8GKH - chains N and P of the 4 polymer chains in the assembly; structure by electron microscopy, 2.70 A resolution.

# Chain N
Molecule: 15-nt DNA strand
Sequence (15 nucleotides; numbered -15 to -1; the number before each row is that of its first residue; numbers below 1 keep their minus sign (DC-15 is residue -15)):
   -15 CGGTACCCGG GCATA

# Chain P
Name: Maltodextrin-binding protein (Fragment), OrfB_Zn_ribbon domain-containing protein
Organism: Methanosarcina mazei
UniProt: chimeric construct of A0A0F8NYV9, A0A0L0H5U9: residues -376 to -8 from A0A0F8NYV9 (A0A0F8NYV9_METMZ) positions 1-369 (UniProt number = residue number + 377); residues 2-638 from A0A0L0H5U9 positions 2-638 (same numbers)
Sequence (1032 residues; numbered -393 to 638; the number before each row is that of its first residue; numbers below 1 keep their minus sign (Met-393 is residue -393)):
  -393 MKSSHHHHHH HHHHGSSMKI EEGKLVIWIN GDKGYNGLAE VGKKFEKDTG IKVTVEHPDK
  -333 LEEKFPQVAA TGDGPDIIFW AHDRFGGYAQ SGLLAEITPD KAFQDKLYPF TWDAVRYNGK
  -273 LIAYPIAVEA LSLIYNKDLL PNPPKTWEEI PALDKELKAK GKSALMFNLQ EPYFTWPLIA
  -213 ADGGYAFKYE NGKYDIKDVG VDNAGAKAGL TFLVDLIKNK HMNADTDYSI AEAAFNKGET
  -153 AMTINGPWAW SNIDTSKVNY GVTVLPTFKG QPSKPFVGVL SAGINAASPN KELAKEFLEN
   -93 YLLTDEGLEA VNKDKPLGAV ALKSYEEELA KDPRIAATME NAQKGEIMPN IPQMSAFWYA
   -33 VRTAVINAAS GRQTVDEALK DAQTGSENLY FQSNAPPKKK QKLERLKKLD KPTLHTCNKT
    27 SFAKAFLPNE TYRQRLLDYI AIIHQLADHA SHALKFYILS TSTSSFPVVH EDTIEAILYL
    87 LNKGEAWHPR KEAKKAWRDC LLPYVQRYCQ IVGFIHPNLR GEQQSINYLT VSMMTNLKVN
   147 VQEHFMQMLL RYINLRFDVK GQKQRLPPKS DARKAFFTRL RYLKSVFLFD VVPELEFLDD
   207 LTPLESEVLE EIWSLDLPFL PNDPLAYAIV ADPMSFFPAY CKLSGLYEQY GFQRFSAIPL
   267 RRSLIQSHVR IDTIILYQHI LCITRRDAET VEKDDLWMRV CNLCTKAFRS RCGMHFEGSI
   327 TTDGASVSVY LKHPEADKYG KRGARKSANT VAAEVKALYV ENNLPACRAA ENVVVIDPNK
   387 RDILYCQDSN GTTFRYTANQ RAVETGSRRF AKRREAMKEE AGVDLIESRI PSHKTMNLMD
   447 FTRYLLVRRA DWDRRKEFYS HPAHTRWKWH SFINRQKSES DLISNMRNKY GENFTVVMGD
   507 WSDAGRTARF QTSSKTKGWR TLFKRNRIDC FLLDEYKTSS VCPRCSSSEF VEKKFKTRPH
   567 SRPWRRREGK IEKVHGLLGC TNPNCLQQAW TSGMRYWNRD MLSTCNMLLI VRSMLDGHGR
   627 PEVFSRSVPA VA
Unresolved in the structure: -393 to 17, 346-361, 634-638
Differences from the reference sequence: initiating methionine (-393); expression tag (-392 to -377); conflict Ile-374 (Thr3 in A0A0F8NYV9), Gly-9 (Asn368 in A0A0F8NYV9); linker (-7 to 1)
Bound ions: Mg2+ site 1: Asp383, Glu541 (shared with 1 residue of chain T); Mg2+ site 2: Asn385, Asp606 (shared with 1 residue of chain T); Zn2+: Cys548, Cys551, Cys586, Cys591
Reported in the primary citation:
  - mutagenesis - D300R, C310R, C310R/D487K/T513K, D487K, E498R, T513K: increased catalytic activity
  - binding site for the 78-nt RNA strand: Thr22, Lys25, Arg157, Arg268, Lys312, Arg315, Arg317, Arg387, Arg414, Arg415, Asn480, Arg481, Gln482, Lys483, Arg531, Arg550, Lys562, Arg564, Ser567, Trp570, Arg572, Leu583, Trp596, Ser598, Arg601, Tyr602, Trp603, Asn604, Asp606, Met607, Cys611
  - binding site for the 35-nt DNA strand: His21, Gln130, Asn133, Gln148, Arg260, Arg268, Ser269, Arg291, Tyr345, Arg407, Arg420, Lys440
  - binding site for the 15-nt DNA strand (chain N): Arg96, Gln129, Asn133
  - Mg2+ coordination: Asp383, Asn385, Glu541, Asp606
  - catalytic residues: Asp606

# Chain N / chain P interface
Residue-residue contacts (26):
  DC-8(N) - Arg292(P)  salt bridge to the phosphate
  DG-7(N) - Thr290(P)  phosphate contact
  DG-7(N) - Arg292(P)  phosphate contact
  DG-6(N) - Arg126(P)  salt bridge to the phosphate
  DG-5(N) - Lys89(P)  sugar contact
  DG-5(N) - Arg96(P)  base contact
  DG-5(N) - Arg126(P)  phosphate contact
  DG-5(N) - Gly127(P)  phosphate contact
  DG-5(N) - Arg291(P)  base contact
  DC-4(N) - Lys89(P)  salt bridge to the phosphate
  DC-4(N) - Ala92(P)  phosphate contact
  DC-4(N) - Trp93(P)  phosphate contact
  DC-4(N) - His94(P)  hydrogen bond to the phosphate
  DC-4(N) - Pro95(P)  phosphate contact
  DC-4(N) - Arg96(P)  hydrogen bond to the phosphate
  DA-3(N) - Trp93(P)  phosphate contact
  DA-3(N) - Pro95(P)  phosphate contact
  DA-3(N) - Arg96(P)  hydrogen bond to the phosphate
  DA-3(N) - Lys97(P)  phosphate contact
  DA-3(N) - Lys100(P)  salt bridge to the phosphate
  DA-3(N) - Gln129(P)  hydrogen bond to the base
  DT-2(N) - Lys97(P)  salt bridge to the phosphate
  DT-2(N) - Lys100(P)  base contact
  DT-2(N) - Gln129(P)  base contact
  DT-2(N) - Asn133(P)  hydrogen bond to the base
  DA-1(N) - Tyr345(P)  base contact
Also at the interface, not in a pair above, chain P (18 interface residues in all): Glu81, Tyr85

# In short
Chain N and chain P form an interface of 8 and 18 residues respectively, with 5 hydrogen bonds and 5 salt
bridges. Polar pairs include DA-3(N)-Gln129(P), DT-2(N)-Asn133(P) and DC-4(N)-His94(P). The paper reports the
catalytic residue Asp606(P); D300R, C310R and C310R/D487K/T513K of chain P, among others, increase catalytic
activity; 6 substitutions were tested in all.
Chain N is a 15-nt DNA strand and chain P is Maltodextrin-binding protein (Fragment), OrfB_Zn_ribbon
domain-containing protein (Methanosarcina mazei); the structure, Structure of the Spizellomyces punctatus
Fanzor (SpuFz) in complex with omega RNA and target DNA, was determined by electron microscopy.
